9DMJ - chains E and D of the 9 polymer chains in the assembly; structure by electron microscopy, 2.19 A resolution.

# Chain E
Protein: Acetylcholine receptor subunit beta
From: Homo sapiens
UniProt: P11230 (ACHB_HUMAN); residues -22 to 478 here correspond to UniProt positions 1-501 (UniProt number = residue number + 23)
Amino-acid sequence (503 residues; numbered -22 to 480; the number before each row is that of its first residue; numbers below 1 keep their minus sign (Met-22 is residue -22)):
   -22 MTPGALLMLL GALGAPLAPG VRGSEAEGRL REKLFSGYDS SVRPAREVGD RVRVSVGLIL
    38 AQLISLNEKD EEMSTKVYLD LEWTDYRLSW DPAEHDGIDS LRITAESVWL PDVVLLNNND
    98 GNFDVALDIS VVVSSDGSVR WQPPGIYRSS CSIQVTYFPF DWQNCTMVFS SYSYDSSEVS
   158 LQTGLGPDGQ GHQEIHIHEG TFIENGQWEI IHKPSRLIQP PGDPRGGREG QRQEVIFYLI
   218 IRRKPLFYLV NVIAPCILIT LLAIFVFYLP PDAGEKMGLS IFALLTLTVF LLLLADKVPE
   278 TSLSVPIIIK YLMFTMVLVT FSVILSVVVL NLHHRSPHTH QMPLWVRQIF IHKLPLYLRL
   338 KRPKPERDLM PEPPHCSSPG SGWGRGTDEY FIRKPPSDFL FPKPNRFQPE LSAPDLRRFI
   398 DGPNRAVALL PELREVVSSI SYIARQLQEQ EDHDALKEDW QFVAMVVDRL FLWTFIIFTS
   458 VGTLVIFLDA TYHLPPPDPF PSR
Not modelled in the structure: -22 to 0, 164-167, 200-205, 342-406
Disulfides: Cys128-Cys142
Covalent attachments: N-acetylglucosamine (NAG) linked to Asn141
Construct notes: expression tag (479-480)
Swiss-Prot annotation at these positions:
  - modified residue: Tyr367 (Phosphotyrosine)
  - glycosylation: Asn141 (N-linked (GlcNAc...) asparagine)

# Chain D
Protein: Acetylcholine receptor subunit delta
From: Homo sapiens
UniProt: Q07001 (ACHD_HUMAN); residues -20 to 496 here correspond to UniProt positions 1-517 (UniProt number = residue number + 21)
Amino-acid sequence (517 residues; numbered -20 to 496; the number before each row is that of its first residue; numbers below 1 keep their minus sign (Met-20 is residue -20)):
   -20 MEGPVLTLGL LAALAVCGSW GLNEEERLIR HLFQEKGYNK ELRPVAHKEE SVDVALALTL
    40 SNLISLKEVE ETLTTNVWIE HGWTDNRLKW NAEEFGNISV LRLPPDMVWL PEIVLENNND
   100 GSFQISYSCN VLVYHYGFVY WLPPAIFRSS CPISVTYFPF DWQNCSLKFS SLKYTAKEIT
   160 LSLKQDAKEN RTYPVEWIII DPEGFTENGE WEIVHRPARV NVDPRAPLDS PSRQDITFYL
   220 IIRRKPLFYI INILVPCVLI SFMVNLVFYL PADSGEKTSV AISVLLAQSV FLLLISKRLP
   280 ATSMAIPLIG KFLLFGMVLV TMVVVICVIV LNIHFRTPST HVLSEGVKKL FLETLPELLH
   340 MSRPAEDGPS PGALVRRSSS LGYISKAEEY FLLKSRSDLM FEKQSERHGL ARRLTTARRP
   400 PASSEQAQQE LFNELKPAVD GANFIVNHMR DQNNYNEEKD SWNRVARTVD RLCLFVVTPV
   460 MVVGTAWIFL QGVYNQPPPQ PFPGDPYSYN VQDKRFI
Not modelled in the structure: -20 to 0, 345-407
Disulfides: Cys130-Cys144
Covalent attachments: N-acetylglucosamine (NAG) linked to Asn76, Asn143
Swiss-Prot annotation at these positions:
  - modified residue: Tyr369 (Phosphotyrosine)
  - glycosylation (N-linked (GlcNAc...) asparagine): Asn76, Asn143
From the paper describing this entry:
  - post-translational modification sites: Asn76

# How chain E and chain D interact
Contacting residue pairs (94):
  Ser1(E) - Leu21(D)
  Ser1(E) - Arg22(D)
  Ser1(E) - Val24(D)
  Ser1(E) - His26(D)
  Ser1(E) - Lys27(D)  hydrogen bond (side chain-backbone)
  Glu4(E) - Leu21(D)
  Glu4(E) - Lys27(D)  salt bridge
  Gly5(E) - Leu21(D)
  Arg8(E) - Leu21(D)
  Gln39(E) - Ser129(D)  hydrogen bond
  Lys53(E) - Glu95(D)  hydrogen bond (side chain-backbone)
  Lys53(E) - Asn96(D)
  Lys53(E) - Asn97(D)  hydrogen bond
  Lys53(E) - Phe102(D)
  Tyr55(E) - Glu95(D)  hydrogen bond
  Tyr55(E) - Leu151(D)
  Ile75(E) - Lys27(D)
  Ser77(E) - Lys27(D)  hydrogen bond (backbone-side chain)
  Leu78(E) - Lys27(D)
  Arg79(E) - Leu151(D)
  Arg79(E) - Lys152(D)  hydrogen bond (side chain-backbone)
  Arg79(E) - Thr154(D)
  Arg79(E) - Glu157(D)  salt bridge
  Thr81(E) - Glu20(D)
  Thr81(E) - Lys152(D)
  Leu104(E) - Gln103(D)
  Ile106(E) - Leu151(D)  hydrophobic
  Ile106(E) - Lys152(D)
  Ser107(E) - Lys152(D)
  Pro121(E) - Phe102(D)  hydrophobic
  Pro121(E) - Leu151(D)  hydrophobic
  Ile123(E) - Gly100(D)
  Gly183(E) - Thr281(D)
  Gly183(E) - Ser282(D)  hydrogen bond (backbone-backbone)
  Gln184(E) - Ala280(D)
  Lys221(E) - Ser282(D)
  Leu223(E) - Ser282(D)
  Leu223(E) - Ile285(D)  hydrophobic
  Phe224(E) - Ala280(D)  hydrophobic
  Val227(E) - Ile285(D)  hydrophobic
  Asn228(E) - Leu271(D)
  Ala231(E) - Leu293(D)  hydrophobic
  Leu235(E) - Thr300(D)
  Leu239(E) - Ile261(D)  hydrophobic
  Leu239(E) - Leu264(D)  hydrophobic
  Leu239(E) - Thr300(D)
  Leu239(E) - Val303(D)  hydrophobic
  Phe242(E) - Val304(D)  hydrophobic
  Phe242(E) - Val307(D)
  Tyr245(E) - Asn311(D)  hydrogen bond (backbone-side chain)
  Tyr245(E) - Arg315(D)  hydrogen bond
  Leu246(E) - Val307(D)  hydrophobic
  Leu246(E) - Leu310(D)  hydrophobic
  Pro247(E) - Leu310(D)
  Pro247(E) - Asn311(D)
  Pro247(E) - Phe314(D)  hydrophobic
  Asp249(E) - Phe314(D)
  Ala250(E) - Phe314(D)  hydrophobic
  Glu252(E) - Gly254(D)
  Glu252(E) - Glu255(D)
  Glu252(E) - Lys256(D)  hydrogen bond (side chain-backbone)
  Glu252(E) - Thr257(D)  hydrogen bond
  Glu252(E) - Leu310(D)
  Leu256(E) - Ile261(D)  hydrophobic
  Leu256(E) - Val303(D)  hydrophobic
  Phe259(E) - Ile261(D)  hydrophobic
  Phe259(E) - Ser262(D)
  Leu262(E) - Leu265(D)  hydrophobic
  Thr263(E) - Leu265(D)
  Thr263(E) - Ser268(D)
  Val266(E) - Leu265(D)  hydrophobic
  Val266(E) - Ser268(D)
  Phe267(E) - Ser268(D)
  Phe267(E) - Leu271(D)  hydrophobic
  Phe267(E) - Met296(D)  hydrophobic
  Leu269(E) - Leu272(D)  hydrophobic
  Leu270(E) - Leu272(D)  hydrophobic
  Leu270(E) - Ser275(D)
  Asp273(E) - Lys276(D)
  Lys274(E) - Ser275(D)
  Pro340(E) - Pro317(D)
  Pro340(E) - Ser318(D)
  Val414(E) - Glu413(D)
  Ile417(E) - Ala417(D)
  Ile417(E) - Gly420(D)
  Ile417(E) - Ala421(D)
  Ile420(E) - Ile424(D)  hydrophobic
  Ala421(E) - Phe423(D)
  Leu424(E) - Phe423(D)  hydrophobic
  Leu424(E) - Ile424(D)  hydrophobic
  Leu424(E) - His427(D)
  Gln425(E) - Phe423(D)
  Glu428(E) - Phe423(D)
  Glu428(E) - His427(D)  salt bridge
Interface residues without a listed pair, chain E (62 interface residues in all): Ile41, Ala103, Ile180, Pro232, Ala260, Lys338, Leu407, Gln427, Glu435, Met442
Interface residues without a listed pair, chain D (70 interface residues in all): Ala25, Val93, Asn98, Asp99, Tyr153, Asp208, Ser258, Val269, Pro279, Ala284, Val297, Ile308, Thr319, His320, Val321, Pro416, Tyr434

# Summary
62 residues of chain E and 70 residues of chain D are in contact; the contacts include 12 hydrogen bonds and 3
salt bridges. Polar contacts include Glu4(E)-Lys27(D), Arg79(E)-Glu157(D) and Glu428(E)-His427(D). Covalently
linked N-acetylglucosamine: at Asn141(E). Covalently linked N-acetylglucosamine: at Asn76(D) and Asn143(D).
The paper reports a modification site at Asn76(D).
Chain E is Acetylcholine receptor subunit beta and chain D is Acetylcholine receptor subunit delta, both from
Homo sapiens; the structure, Human muscle nAChR with two fab1b-bound, was determined by electron microscopy,
deposited together with 9DMG, 9DMH, 9DMK, 9DML, 9DMQ, 9DMS and 9DMT.
